4LUV - chain A; structure by X-ray diffraction, 1.40 A resolution.

== Chain A ==
Protein: Replication protein A 70 kDa DNA-binding subunit
Source organism: Homo sapiens
Notes: fragment: rpa70n
UniProtKB: P27694 (RFA1_HUMAN); numbering as in UniProt (aligned over 1-120)
Chain sequence (123 residues; each row starts with the number of its first residue; numbers below 1 keep their minus sign (Gly-2 is residue -2)):
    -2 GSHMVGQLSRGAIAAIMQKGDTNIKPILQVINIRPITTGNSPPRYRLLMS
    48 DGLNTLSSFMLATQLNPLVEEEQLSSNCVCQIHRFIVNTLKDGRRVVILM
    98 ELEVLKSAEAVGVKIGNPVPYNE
Construct notes: expression tag (-2 to 0); engineered mutation Arg7 (Glu in P27694)
Swiss-Prot annotation at these positions:
  - modified residue: Met1 (N-acetylmethionine)
  - cross-link (Glycyl lysine isopeptide (Lys-Gly)): Lys22 (interchain with G-Cter in ubiquitin), Lys88 (interchain with G-Cter in ubiquitin)
  - mutagenesis: Arg41 (R41E: Loss of HELB-binding; when associated with E-43), Arg43 (R43E: Loss of HELB-binding; when associated with E-41)
Small-molecule neighbours:
  - 1DZ (1-(3-methylphenyl)-5-phenyl-1H-pyrazole-3-carboxylic acid): Arg31, Ile33, Thr34, Arg43, Ser54, Ser55, Met57, Leu87, Arg91, Arg92, Val93
  - 1XS (5-(3-chloro-4-fluorophenyl)furan-2-carboxylic acid): Arg41, Met57, Leu58, Ala59, Thr60, Ile83, Asn85, Leu87, Val93, Ile95, Met97

== In short ==
Ligands of chain A: compound 1XS and compound 1DZ. UniProt lists 2 mutagenesis sites.
Chain A is Replication protein A 70 kDa DNA-binding subunit (Homo sapiens); the structure, Fragment-Based
Discovery of a Potent Inhibitor of Replication Protein A Protein-Protein Interactions, was determined by X-ray
diffraction together with 4O0A, 4LUO, 4LUZ, 4LW1 and 4LWC from the same study.
